PDB entry 7OGN | X-ray diffraction, 2.20 A resolution | chains A and F of the 6 polymer chains in the assembly

[Chain A]
Name: Tubulin alpha-1B chain
From: Bos taurus
Reference sequence: P81947 (TBA1B_BOVIN); numbering as in UniProt (aligned over 1-451)
Amino-acid sequence (451 residues; each row starts with the number of its first residue):
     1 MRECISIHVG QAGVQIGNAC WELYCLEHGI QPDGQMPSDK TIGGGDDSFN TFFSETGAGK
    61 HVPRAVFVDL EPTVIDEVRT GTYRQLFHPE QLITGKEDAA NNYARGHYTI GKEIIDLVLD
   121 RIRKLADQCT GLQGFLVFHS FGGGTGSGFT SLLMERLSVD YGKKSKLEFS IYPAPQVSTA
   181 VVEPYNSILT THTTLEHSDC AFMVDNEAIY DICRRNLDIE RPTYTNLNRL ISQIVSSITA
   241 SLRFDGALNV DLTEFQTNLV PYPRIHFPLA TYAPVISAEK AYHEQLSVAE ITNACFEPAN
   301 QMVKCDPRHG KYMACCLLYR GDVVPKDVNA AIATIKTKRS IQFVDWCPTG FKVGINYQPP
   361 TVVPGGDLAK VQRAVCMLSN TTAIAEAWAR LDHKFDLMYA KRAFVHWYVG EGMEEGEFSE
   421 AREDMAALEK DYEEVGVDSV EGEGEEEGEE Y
Unresolved in the structure: 438-448, 451
Metal / ion sites: Ca2+: D39, T41, G44, E55; Mg2+ near E420 (its only coordinating residue here)
Small-molecule neighbours: GTP (guanosine-5'-triphosphate): G10, Q11, A12, Q15, I16, D69, D98, A99, A100, N101, S140, G142, G143, G144, T145, G146, I171, P173, V177, S178, E183, N206, Y224, L227, N228, I231

[Chain F]
Name: Tubulin-Tyrosine Ligase
From: Gallus gallus
Reference sequence: E1BQ43 (E1BQ43_CHICK); numbering as in UniProt (aligned over 1-378)
Amino-acid sequence (384 residues; row label = number of the first residue in the row):
     1 MYTFVVRDEN SSVYAEVSRL LLATGQWKRL RKDNPRFNLM LGERNRLPFG RLGHEPGLVQ
    61 LVNYYRGADK LCRKASLVKL IKTSPELSES CTWFPESYVI YPTNLKTPVA PAQNGIRHLI
   121 NNTRTDEREV FLAAYNRRRE GREGNVWIAK SSAGAKGEGI LISSEASELL DFIDEQGQVH
   181 VIQKYLEKPL LLEPGHRKFD IRSWVLVDHL YNIYLYREGV LRTSSEPYNS ANFQDKTCHL
   241 TNHCIQKEYS KNYGRYEEGN EMFFEEFNQY LMDALNTTLE NSILLQIKHI IRSCLMCIEP
   301 AISTKHLHYQ SFQLFGFDFM VDEELKVWLI EVNGAPACAQ KLYAELCQGI VDVAISSVFP
   361 LADTGQKTSQ PTSIFIKLHH HHHH
Unresolved in the structure: 103-125, 140-141, 152-158, 175-178, 232-233, 249-251, 363-372, 381-384
Sequence notes: expression tag (379-384)
Metal / ion sites: Mg2+: E331, N333 (together with AMP-PCP)
Small-molecule neighbours: AMP-PCP (ACP; phosphomethylphosphonic acid adenylate ester): K74, P95, I148, K150, I160, Q183, K184, Y185, L186, K198, D200, R202, R222, H239, L240, T241, N242, D318, M320, I330, E331, N333

[Chain A / chain F interface]
Residue-residue contacts - 37 pairs, chain A then chain F:
  P175(A) with P56(F), hydrophobic
  Q176(A) with P56(F)
  E207(A) with G53(F); H54(F), salt bridge
  E297(A) with H306(F), salt bridge
  P298(A) with L307(F), hydrophobic
  K304(A) with H54(F); H308(F)
  D306(A) with R66(F); L307(F)
  R308(A) with P300(F), hydrogen bond (side chain-backbone); A301(F), hydrogen bond (side chain-backbone); I302(F); S303(F), hydrogen bond (side chain-backbone); L307(F)
  H309(A) with R66(F), hydrogen bond (side chain-backbone); G67(F); A301(F), hydrogen bond (side chain-backbone)
  K338(A) with P300(F)
  S340(A) with A301(F)
  E386(A) with G50(F); R66(F), salt bridge
  R390(A) with G50(F); H54(F)
  H393(A) with R51(F)
  E433(A) with R46(F), salt bridge
  E449(A) with N10(F); S12(F), hydrogen bond; R44(F); A335(F); A337(F)
  E450(A) with R44(F), salt bridge; R202(F), hydrogen bond (backbone-side chain); N333(F); G334(F); A335(F), hydrogen bond (backbone-backbone); A337(F)
Interface residues without a listed pair, chain A (19 interface residues in all): A299, C305
Interface residues without a listed pair, chain F (29 interface residues in all): S11, G57, R222, E299, P336, Y343

[In short]
19 residues of chain A and 29 residues of chain F are in contact, with 8 hydrogen bonds and 5 salt bridges.
Polar pairs include E207(A)-H54(F), E297(A)-H306(F) and E386(A)-R66(F). Ligands of chain A: GTP. Ligands of
chain F: AMP-PCP.
Chain A is Tubulin alpha-1B chain (Bos taurus) and chain F is Tubulin-Tyrosine Ligase (Gallus gallus); the
structure, Crystal structure of T2R-TTL -mebendazole complex, was determined by X-ray diffraction (same
publication as 7ODN).
